6SIC - chains J and V of the 35 polymer chains in the assembly; structure by electron microscopy, 3.52 A resolution.

# Chain J
Protein: CRISPR-associated RAMP protein, Cmr1 family
From: Sulfolobus islandicus REY15A
Reference sequence: F0NDX4 (F0NDX4_SULIR); residues 6-476 here correspond to UniProt positions 1-471 (UniProt number = residue number - 5)
Sequence (476 residues; numbered 1 to 476; the number before each row is that of its first residue):
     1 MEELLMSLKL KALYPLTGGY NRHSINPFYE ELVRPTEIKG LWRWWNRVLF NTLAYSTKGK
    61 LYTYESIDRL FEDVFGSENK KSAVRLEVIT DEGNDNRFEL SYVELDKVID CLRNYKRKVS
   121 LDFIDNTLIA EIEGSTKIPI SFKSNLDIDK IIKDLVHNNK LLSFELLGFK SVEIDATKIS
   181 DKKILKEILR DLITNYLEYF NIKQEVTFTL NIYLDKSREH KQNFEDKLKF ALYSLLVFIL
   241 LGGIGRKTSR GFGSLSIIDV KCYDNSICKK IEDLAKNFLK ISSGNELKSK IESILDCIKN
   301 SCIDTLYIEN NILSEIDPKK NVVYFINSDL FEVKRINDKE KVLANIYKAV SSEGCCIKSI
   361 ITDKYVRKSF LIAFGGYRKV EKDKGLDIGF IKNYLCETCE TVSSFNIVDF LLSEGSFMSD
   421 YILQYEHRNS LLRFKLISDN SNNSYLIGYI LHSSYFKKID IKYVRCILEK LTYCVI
Not modelled in the structure: 1
Differences from the reference sequence: initiating methionine (1); expression tag (2-5)
Cystine bridges: Cys262-Cys268, Cys356-Cys474, Cys396-Cys399

# Chain V
Molecule: crRNA
From: Sulfolobus islandicus REY15A
Sequence (51 nucleotides; numbered 1 to 51; the number before each row is that of its first residue):
     1 AUUGAAAGUU CAAAGCUUAG AUACCCUGGA GGGAAACCAG ACUUAACACC A
Not modelled in the structure: 49-51
Differences from the reference sequence: conflict A1 (C2068518 in 323473489), U3 (G2068520 in 323473489)

# Interface between chain J and chain V
Residue-residue contacts (56; chain J residue first):
  Thr17(J) with G40(V), phosphate contact
  Gly18(J) with A39(V), sugar contact; G40(V), hydrogen bond to the phosphate
  Gly19(J) with A39(V), base contact
  Arg22(J) with A39(V), base contact; G40(V), hydrogen bond to the base; A41(V), base contact
  Arg34(J) with A39(V), salt bridge to the phosphate
  Thr36(J) with C38(V), phosphate contact; A39(V), hydrogen bond to the phosphate
  Glu37(J) with C38(V), phosphate contact; A39(V), phosphate contact; G40(V), phosphate contact
  Lys39(J) with C37(V), salt bridge to the phosphate
  Gly40(J) with C38(V), sugar contact
  Leu41(J) with C38(V), base contact
  Arg43(J) with C37(V), sugar contact
  Phe75(J) with A36(V), phosphate contact; C37(V), phosphate contact
  Gly76(J) with A36(V), sugar contact
  Ser77(J) with A35(V), hydrogen bond to the sugar; A36(V), sugar contact
  Glu78(J) with A35(V), base contact; A36(V), base contact
  Lys80(J) with A35(V), hydrogen bond to the sugar
  Lys81(J) with A35(V), salt bridge to the phosphate; A36(V), phosphate contact
  Ser82(J) with A36(V), phosphate contact
  Lys160(J) with U43(V), base contact
  Phe164(J) with U43(V), stacking on the base
  Arg246(J) with G40(V), phosphate contact; A41(V), phosphate contact
  Lys247(J) with A41(V), hydrogen bond to the phosphate
  Ser249(J) with C42(V), phosphate contact
  Arg250(J) with U43(V), salt bridge to the phosphate
  Tyr347(J) with U43(V), base contact
  Val350(J) with U43(V), phosphate contact
  Ser351(J) with U44(V), hydrogen bond to the phosphate
  Ser352(J) with U44(V), hydrogen bond to the phosphate; A45(V), hydrogen bond to the phosphate
  Lys368(J) with U44(V), salt bridge to the phosphate
  Leu371(J) with U44(V), phosphate contact
  Gly375(J) with C42(V), phosphate contact; U43(V), phosphate contact
  Tyr377(J) with C42(V), hydrogen bond to the sugar
  Arg378(J) with C42(V), hydrogen bond to the phosphate; U43(V), salt bridge to the phosphate; U44(V), salt bridge to the phosphate
  Lys379(J) with U44(V), sugar contact
  Leu386(J) with A45(V), phosphate contact
  Glu426(J) with A41(V), sugar contact
  His427(J) with G40(V), hydrogen bond to the sugar; A41(V), hydrogen bond to the sugar
  Arg428(J) with A41(V), hydrogen bond to the sugar
  Asn429(J) with A41(V), sugar contact
  Ser430(J) with C42(V), hydrogen bond to the phosphate
Other interface residues (no listed pair), chain J (51 interface residues in all): Leu16, Tyr20, Trp44, Arg47, Leu161, Glu165, Gly245, Thr248, Gly376, Asp383, Lys384
Other interface residues (no listed pair), chain V (12 interface residues in all): A46

# In short
51 residues of chain J face 12 of chain V across their interface; the contacts include 15 hydrogen bonds, 7
salt bridges and 1 aromatic stacking contact. Polar pairs include Arg22(J)-G40(V), Ser77(J)-A35(V) and
Lys80(J)-A35(V).
Here chain J is CRISPR-associated RAMP protein, Cmr1 family and chain V is crRNA, both from Sulfolobus
islandicus REY15A. Entry 6SIC (Cryo-EM structure of the Type III-B Cmr-beta bound to cognate target RNA) was
determined by electron microscopy together with 6S6B, 6S8B, 6S8E, 6S91, 6SH8 and 6SHB from the same study.
